PDB entry 5DZ9 | X-ray diffraction, 1.89 A resolution | chain A

# Chain A
Molecule: BspA
From: Streptococcus agalactiae serotype III (strain NEM316)
UniProt: Q8E589 (Q8E589_STRA3); residue numbers follow UniProt; this construct covers 554-881
Chain sequence (334 residues; numbered -5 to 881; 553 numbers in that range are skipped by the numbering (no residue carries them; nothing is unmodelled there); the number before each row is that of its first residue; numbers below 1 keep their minus sign (Val-5 is residue -5)):
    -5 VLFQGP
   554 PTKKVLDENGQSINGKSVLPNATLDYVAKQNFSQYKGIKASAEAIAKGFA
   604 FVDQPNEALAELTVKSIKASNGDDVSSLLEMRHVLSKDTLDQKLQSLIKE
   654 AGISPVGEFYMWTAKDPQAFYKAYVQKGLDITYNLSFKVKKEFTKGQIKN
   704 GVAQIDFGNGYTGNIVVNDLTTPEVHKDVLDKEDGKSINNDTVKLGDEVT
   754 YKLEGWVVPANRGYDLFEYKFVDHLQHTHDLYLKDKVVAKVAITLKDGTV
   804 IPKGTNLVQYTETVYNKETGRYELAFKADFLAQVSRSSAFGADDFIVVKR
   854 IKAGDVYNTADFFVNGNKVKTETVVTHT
Differences from the reference sequence: expression tag (-5 to 0); engineered mutation Asp744 (Gly in Q8E589)
From the paper describing this entry:
  - interface residues: Asp744, Lys855
  - contacts within the chain: Lys556-Asn703, Lys730-Asn861 (covalent link)

# Overview
From the paper: interface residues Asp744 and Lys855; contacts within the chain involving Lys556, Asn703 and
Lys730 among others.
Chain A is BspA (Streptococcus agalactiae serotype III (strain NEM316)); the structure, Streptococcus
agalactiae AgI/II polypeptide BspA C-terminal domain (Mut), was determined by X-ray diffraction together with
5DZ8 and 5DZA from the same study.
